6WU6 - chains B and C of the 12 polymer chains in the assembly; structure by electron microscopy, 3.60 A resolution.

Chain B:
Protein: Succinate dehydrogenase iron-sulfur subunit
Organism: Escherichia coli
Notes: EC 1.3.5.1
Reference sequence: A0A037Y3E8 (A0A037Y3E8_ECOLX); residue numbers follow UniProt; this construct covers 1-238
Sequence (238 residues; each row starts with the number of its first residue):
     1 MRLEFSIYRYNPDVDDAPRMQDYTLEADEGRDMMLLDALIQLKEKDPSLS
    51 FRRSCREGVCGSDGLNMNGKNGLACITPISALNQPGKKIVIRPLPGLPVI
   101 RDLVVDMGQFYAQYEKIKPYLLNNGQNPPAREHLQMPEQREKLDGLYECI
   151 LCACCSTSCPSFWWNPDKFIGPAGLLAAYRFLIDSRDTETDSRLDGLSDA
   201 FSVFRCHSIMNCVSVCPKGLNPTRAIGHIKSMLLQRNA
Ion coordination: 2Fe-2S cluster Fe: Ser-62, Asp-63; 4Fe-4S cluster Fe near Cys-152 (its only coordinating residue here); 3Fe-4S cluster Fe near Cys-206 (its only coordinating residue here)
Ligand contacts:
  - 3Fe-4S cluster (F3S): Ser-158, Cys-159, Pro-160, Ser-161, Phe-169, Pro-172, Cys-206, Ser-208, Ile-209, Met-210, Asn-211, Cys-212, Pro-222, Ile-226
  - 2Fe-2S cluster (FES): Arg-53, Ser-54, Cys-55, Arg-56, Gly-58, Val-59, Cys-60, Gly-61, Ser-62, Asp-63, Cys-75
  - 4Fe-4S cluster (SF4): Cys-149, Ile-150, Leu-151, Cys-152, Ala-153, Cys-154, Cys-155, Ala-173, Leu-176, Cys-216, Pro-217, Lys-218, Leu-220

Chain C:
Protein: Succinate dehydrogenase
Organism: Escherichia coli
Notes: EC 1.3.5.1
Reference sequence: C3TIP7 (C3TIP7_ECOLX); residue numbers follow UniProt; this construct covers 1-129
Sequence (129 residues; row label = number of the first residue in the row):
     1 MIRNVKKQRPVNLDLQTIRFPITAIASILHRVSGVITFVAVGILLWLLGT
    51 SLSSPEGFEQASAIMGSFFVKFIMWGILTALAYHVVVGIRHMMMDFGYLE
   101 ETFEAGKRSAKISFVITVVLSLLAGVLVW
Disordered / not traced: 1-15
Ion coordination: heme Fe: His-84 (shared with 1 residue of chain D)
Ligand contacts: heme (HEM): His-30, Arg-31, Gly-34, Val-35, Thr-37, Phe-38, Leu-81, His-84, Val-85, Gly-88, Ile-89, His-91, Met-92

How chain B and chain C interact:
Residue-residue contacts (7; chain B residue first):
  Gly-69(B) with Thr-17(C); Ile-18(C)
  Arg-92(B) with Gln-16(C)
  His-207(B) with Arg-31(C), hydrogen bond; His-91(C)
  Ile-209(B) with Thr-23(C), hydrogen bond (backbone-side chain)
  Thr-223(B) with Glu-101(C)
Also at the interface, not in a pair above, chain B (8 interface residues in all): Ser-208, Met-210, Asn-211
Also at the interface, not in a pair above, chain C (10 interface residues in all): Arg-90, Met-94, Asp-95

Overview:
8 residues of chain B face 10 of chain C across their interface; the contacts include 2 hydrogen bonds. Polar
contacts include His-207(B)/Arg-31(C) and Ile-209(B)/Thr-23(C). Bound to chain B: 2Fe-2S cluster, 4Fe-4S
cluster and 3Fe-4S cluster. Bound to chain C: heme.
Chain B is Succinate dehydrogenase iron-sulfur subunit and chain C is Succinate dehydrogenase, both from
Escherichia coli; the structure, succinate-coenzyme Q reductase, was determined by electron microscopy
together with 6WTI and 7JZ2 from the same study.
